7UZP - chains A and B of the 6 polymer chains in the assembly; structure by X-ray diffraction, 2.29 A resolution.

== Chain A ==
Protein: Parathyroid hormone/parathyroid hormone-related peptide receptor
Organism: Homo sapiens
UniProtKB: Q03431 (PTH1R_HUMAN); aligned to UniProt positions 29-130 over residues 29-130 (the alignment contains insertions or deletions, so no single offset holds)
Chain sequence (103 residues; numbered 28 to 130; the number before each row is that of its first residue):
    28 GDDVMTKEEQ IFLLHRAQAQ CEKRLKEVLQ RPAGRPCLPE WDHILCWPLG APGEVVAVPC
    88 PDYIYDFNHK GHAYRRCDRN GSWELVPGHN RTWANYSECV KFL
Disordered / not traced: 28-29
Differences from the reference sequence: expression tag (28)
Disulfides: Cys48-Cys73, Cys64-Cys104, Cys87-Cys126

== Chain B ==
Protein: PTHrP[1-36] 24,28,31 XCP
Chain sequence (22 residues; each row starts with the number of its first residue):
    15 YQDLRRRFFX HHLXAEXHTA EI
Modified positions: XCP ((1S,2S)-2-aminocyclopentanecarboxylic acid) at position 24; XCP ((1S,2S)-2-aminocyclopentanecarboxylic acid) at position 28; XCP ((1S,2S)-2-aminocyclopentanecarboxylic acid) at position 31
Metal / ion sites: Zn2+: His26 (shared with 1 residue of chain D; 1 residue of chain F)

== Chain A / chain B interface ==
Contacting residue pairs (41):
  Val31(A) - Asp17(B)
  Val31(A) - Arg20(B)
  Met32(A) - Arg20(B)  hydrogen bond (backbone-side chain)
  Thr33(A) - Arg20(B)
  Lys34(A) - Arg19(B)
  Lys34(A) - Arg20(B)
  Lys34(A) - Phe23(B)
  Glu35(A) - Arg19(B)  salt bridge
  Ile38(A) - Phe23(B)  hydrophobic
  Leu41(A) - Phe23(B)  hydrophobic
  Leu41(A) - Leu27(B)  hydrophobic
  Asp69(A) - XCP_31(B)
  His70(A) - Leu27(B)
  His70(A) - Glu30(B)
  Ile71(A) - Leu27(B)  hydrophobic
  Ile71(A) - XCP_28(B)
  Ile71(A) - XCP_31(B)
  Ile91(A) - XCP_24(B)
  Tyr92(A) - Arg20(B)
  Asp93(A) - Arg20(B)  salt bridge
  Asp93(A) - Arg21(B)  salt bridge
  Val113(A) - Thr33(B)
  Arg118(A) - Ala29(B)  hydrogen bond (side chain-backbone)
  Arg118(A) - Glu30(B)  hydrogen bond (side chain-backbone)
  Arg118(A) - Thr33(B)
  Thr119(A) - Thr33(B)  hydrogen bond (backbone-side chain)
  Trp120(A) - Thr33(B)
  Trp120(A) - Ala34(B)
  Ala121(A) - XCP_31(B)
  Ala121(A) - His32(B)
  Ala121(A) - Thr33(B)  hydrogen bond (backbone-side chain)
  Ala121(A) - Ala34(B)  hydrogen bond (backbone-backbone)
  Asn122(A) - His32(B)
  Tyr123(A) - XCP_31(B)
  Tyr123(A) - His32(B)  hydrogen bond (backbone-side chain)
  Ser124(A) - His32(B)
  Phe129(A) - XCP_24(B)
  Phe129(A) - His25(B)
  Phe129(A) - XCP_28(B)
  Leu130(A) - XCP_28(B)
  Leu130(A) - His32(B)
Other interface residues (no listed pair), chain A (26 interface residues in all): Gln37, Phe94, Val127

== Summary ==
Chain A and chain B form an interface of 26 and 15 residues respectively; the contacts include 7 hydrogen
bonds and 3 salt bridges. Polar pairs include Glu35(A)-Arg19(B), Asp93(A)-Arg20(B) and Asp93(A)-Arg21(B).
Chain A is Parathyroid hormone/parathyroid hormone-related peptide receptor (Homo sapiens) and chain B is
PTHrP[1-36] 24,28,31 XCP; the structure, parathyroid hormone 1 receptor extracellular domain complexed with a
peptide ligand containing three beta-amino acids, was determined by X-ray diffraction, deposited together with
7UZO.
